6WKK - chains J and L of the 24 polymer chains in the assembly; structure by electron microscopy, 6.10 A resolution (low resolution: residue-level contacts below are approximate; hydrogen-bond / salt-bridge calls are withheld).

== Chain J (and L) ==
Protein: Gp26 capsid decoration protein
Source organism: Bacillus virus G
Notes: chain L of this document is another copy of the same molecule, construct and numbering; everything in this record applies to it too
Reference sequence: G3MB96 (G3MB96_9CAUD); residues 16-165 here = UniProt positions 16-165
Sequence (150 residues; numbered 16 to 165; the number before each row is that of its first residue):
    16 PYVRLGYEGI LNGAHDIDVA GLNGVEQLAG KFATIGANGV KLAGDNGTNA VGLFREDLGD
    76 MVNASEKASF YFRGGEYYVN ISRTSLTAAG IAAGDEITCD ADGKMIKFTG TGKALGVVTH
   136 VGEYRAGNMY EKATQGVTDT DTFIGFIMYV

== Interface between chain J and chain L ==
Contacting residue pairs - 54 pairs, chain J then chain L:
  N38(J) - Q150(L)
  N38(J) - G151(L)
  N38(J) - V152(L)
  Q42(J) - L37(L)
  Q42(J) - Q150(L)
  L43(J) - L37(L)
  A44(J) - D117(L)
  A44(J) - G118(L)
  G45(J) - Y92(L)
  G45(J) - Q150(L)
  F47(J) - F87(L)
  F47(J) - G90(L)
  F47(J) - E91(L)
  F47(J) - Y92(L)
  A48(J) - F87(L)
  A48(J) - G89(L)
  A52(J) - Y86(L)
  A52(J) - E146(L)
  N53(J) - Y86(L)
  G54(J) - Y145(L)
  V55(J) - Y145(L)
  K56(J) - Y145(L)
  L57(J) - M144(L)
  L57(J) - Y145(L)
  L57(J) - T149(L)
  A58(J) - Y145(L)
  A58(J) - E146(L)
  L73(J) - L73(L)
  L73(J) - G74(L)
  L73(J) - D75(L)
  L73(J) - E91(L)
  G74(J) - E91(L)
  G74(J) - Y93(L)
  D75(J) - E91(L)
  D75(J) - Y92(L)
  D75(J) - A116(L)
  D75(J) - D117(L)
  M76(J) - G90(L)
  Y93(J) - N38(L)
  R98(J) - T149(L)
  R98(J) - Q150(L)
  R98(J) - G151(L)
  T99(J) - V152(L)
  G109(J) - F87(L)
  G109(J) - E146(L)
  D110(J) - F87(L)
  D110(J) - E146(L)
  D110(J) - K147(L)
  D110(J) - T149(L)
  E111(J) - Y92(L)
  E111(J) - Y139(L)
  E111(J) - T149(L)
  E111(J) - Q150(L)
  T113(J) - Q150(L)
Also at the interface, not in a pair above, chain J (29 interface residues in all): G39, K46, T49, G51
Also at the interface, not in a pair above, chain L (31 interface residues in all): L68, R70, E71, R88, A148, T155, V165

== In short ==
The interface between chain J and chain L involves 29 residues on one side and 31 on the other.
Both chains are Gp26 capsid decoration protein (Bacillus virus G). Entry 6WKK (Phage G gp27 major capsid
proteins and gp26 decoration proteins) was determined by electron microscopy.
